Entry 6VSS (X-ray diffraction, 1.93 A resolution); this record covers chains E and F of the 6 polymer chains in the assembly.

[Chain E (and F)]
Molecule: Arginase
Organism: Medicago truncatula
Notes: EC 3.5.3.1; chain F of this document is another copy of the same molecule, construct and numbering; everything in this record applies to it too
UniProt: G7JFU5 (G7JFU5_MEDTR); residues 1-338 here = UniProt positions 1-338
Chain sequence (341 residues; each row starts with the number of its first residue; numbers below 1 keep their minus sign (Ser-2 is residue -2)):
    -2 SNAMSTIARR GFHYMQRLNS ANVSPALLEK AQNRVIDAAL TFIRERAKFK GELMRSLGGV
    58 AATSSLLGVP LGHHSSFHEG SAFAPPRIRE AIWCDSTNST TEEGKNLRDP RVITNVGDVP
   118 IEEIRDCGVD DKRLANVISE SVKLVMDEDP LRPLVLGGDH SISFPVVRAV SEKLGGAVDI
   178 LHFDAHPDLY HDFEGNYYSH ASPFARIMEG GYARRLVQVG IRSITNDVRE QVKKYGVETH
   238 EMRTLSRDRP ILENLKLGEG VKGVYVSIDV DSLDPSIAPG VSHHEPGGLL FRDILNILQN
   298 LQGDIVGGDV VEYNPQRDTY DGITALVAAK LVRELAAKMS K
Unresolved in the structure: -2 to 20, 92-93 (chain F: -2 to 20)
Construct notes: expression tag (-2 to 0)
UniProt features mapped onto this chain:
  - binding site (L-ornithine): Ser73, Asp92 to Asn95, Asp185 to Tyr187, Ser220
  - binding site (Mn(2+)): His157, Asp181, His183, Asp185, Asp266, Asp268
  - binding site (substrate): Glu191 to Asn193, Glu309
Metal / ion sites: Mn2+ site 1: His157, Asp181, Asp185, Asp266; Mn2+ site 2: Asp181, His183, Asp266, Asp268
Reported in the primary citation:
  - catalytic residues: Asp185, Glu309 (proposed by the authors, not directly observed)

[Chain E / chain F interface]
Pairs across the interface (12; chain E residue first):
  Asn95(E) - Ser220(F)
  Thr97(E) - Thr222(F)
  Glu99(E) - Arg226(F)
  Ser273(E) - Ser273(F)
  Ile274(E) - Asp271(F)
  Ile274(E) - Ser273(F)
  Phe288(E) - Gly284(F)
  Arg289(E) - Arg240(F)
  Asp318(E) - His281(F)  salt bridge
  Asp318(E) - Arg314(F)
  Leu323(E) - His281(F)
  Leu323(E) - Pro283(F)
Interface residues without a listed pair, chain E (13 interface residues in all): Thr94, Ile320, Val324, Lys327
Interface residues without a listed pair, chain F (15 interface residues in all): Arg219, Met239, Pro272, Pro276, Glu282

[Overview]
Chain E and chain F form an interface of 13 and 15 residues respectively; the contacts include 1 salt bridge.
Its one salt-bridged contact is Asp318(E)-His281(F). From UniProt: 9 L-ornithine-binding residues, 6
Mn2+-binding residues and 4 substrate-binding residues on chain E. From the paper: catalytic residues
Asp185(E) and Glu309(E).
Both chains are Arginase (Medicago truncatula). Entry 6VSS (Arginase from Medicago truncatula) was determined
by X-ray diffraction (same publication as 6VST and 6VSU).
